4K0K - chains A and M of the 23 polymer chains in the assembly; structure by X-ray diffraction, 3.40 A resolution.

[Chain A]
Molecule: 16S ribosomal RNA
From: Thermus thermophilus
Sequence (1517 nucleotides; each row starts with the number of its first residue):
     6 UGGAGAGUUUGAUCCUGGCUCAGGGUGAACGCUGGCGGCGUGCCUAAGAC
    56 AUGCAAGUCGUGCGGGCCGCGGGAUUUUACUCCGUGGUCAGCGGCGGACG
   106 GGUGAGUAACGCGUGGGUGACCUACCCGGAAGAGGGGGACAACCCGGGGA
   156 AACUCGGGCUAAUCCCCCAUGUGGACCCGCCCCUUGGGGUGUGUCCAAAG
   206 GGCUUUGCCCGCUUCCGGAUGGGCCCGCGUCCCAUCAGCUAGUUGGUGGG
   256 GUAAUGGCCCACCAAGGCGACGACGGGUAGCCGGUCUGAGAGGAUGGCCG
   306 GCCACAGGGGCACUGAGACACGGGCCCCACUCCUACGGGAGGCAGCAGUU
   356 AGGAAUCUUCCGCAAUGGGCGCAAGCCUGACGGAGCGACGCCGCUUGGAG
   406 GAAGAAGCCCUUCGGGGUGUAAACUCCUGAACCCGGGACGAAACCCCCGA
   456 CGAGGGGACUGACGGUACCGGGGUAAUAGCGCCGGCCAACUCCGUGCCAG
   506 CAGCCGCGGUAAUACGGAGGGCGCGAGCGUUACCCGGAUUCACUGGGCGU
   556 AAAGGGCGUGUAGGCGGCCUGGGGCGUCCCAUGUGAAAGACCACGGCUCA
   606 ACCGUGGGGGAGCGUGGGAUACGCUCAGGCUAGACGGUGGGAGAGGGUGG
   656 UGGAAUUCCCGGAGUAGCGGUGAAAUGCGCAGAUACCGGGAGGAACGCCG
   706 AUGGCGAAGGCAGCCACCUGGUCCACCCGUGACGCUGAGGCGCGAAAGCG
   756 UGGGGAGCAAACCGGAUUAGAUACCCGGGUAGUCCACGCCCUAAACGAUG
   806 CGCGCUAGGUCUCUGGGUCUCCUGGGGGCCGAAGCUAACGCGUUAAGCGC
   856 GCCGCCUGGGGAGUACGGCCGCAAGGCUGAAACUCAAAGGAAUUGACGGG
   906 GGCCCGCACAAGCGGUGGAGCAUGUGGUUUAAUUCGAAGCAACGCGAAGA
   956 ACCUUACCAGGCCUUGACAUGCUAGGGAACCCGGGUGAAAGCCUGGGGUG
  1006 CCCCGCGAGGGGAGCCCUAGCACAGGUGCUGCAUGGCCGUCGUCAGCUCG
  1056 UGCCGUGAGGUGUUGGGUUAAGUCCCGCAACGAGCGCAACCCCCGCCGUU
  1106 AGUUGCCAGCGGUUCGGCCGGGCACUCUAACGGGACUGCCCGCGAAAGCG
  1156 GGAGGAAGGAGGGGACGACGUCUGGUCAGCAUGGCCCUUACGGCCUGGGC
  1206 GACACACGUGCUACAAUGCCCACUACAAAGCGAUGCCACCCGGCAACGGG
  1256 GAGCUAAUCGCAAAAAGGUGGGCCCAGUUCGGAUUGGGGUCUGCAACCCG
  1306 ACCCCAUGAAGCCGGAAUCGCUAGUAAUCGCGGAUCAGCCAUGCCGCGGU
  1356 GAAUACGUUCCCGGGCCUUGUACACACCGCCCGUCACGCCAUGGGAGCGG
  1406 GCUCUACCCGAAGUCGCCGGGAGCCUACGGGCAGGCGCCGAGGGUAGGGC
  1456 CCGUGACUGGGGCGAAGUCGUAACAAGGUAGCUGUACCGGAAGGUGCGGC
  1506 UGGAUCACCUCCUUUCU
Not modelled in the structure: 1512-1517
Differences from the reference sequence: conflict A79 (G131378 in 55771382)

[Chain M]
Molecule: 30S ribosomal protein S13
From: Thermus thermophilus
Reference sequence: P80377 (RS13_THET8); numbering as in UniProt (aligned over 2-122)
Amino-acid sequence (121 residues; each row starts with the number of its first residue):
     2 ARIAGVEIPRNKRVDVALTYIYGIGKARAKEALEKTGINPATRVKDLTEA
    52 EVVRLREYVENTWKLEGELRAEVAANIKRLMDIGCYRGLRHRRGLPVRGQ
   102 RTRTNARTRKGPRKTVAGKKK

[Chain A / chain M interface]
Contacting residue pairs (89):
  A924(A) - Arg114(M)  salt bridge to the phosphate
  G925(A) - Arg108(M)  phosphate contact
  G925(A) - Thr109(M)  hydrogen bond to the phosphate
  C926(A) - Asn106(M)  base contact
  C926(A) - Ala107(M)  hydrogen bond to the phosphate
  C926(A) - Arg108(M)  hydrogen bond to the phosphate
  C926(A) - Thr109(M)  hydrogen bond to the phosphate
  A927(A) - Gln101(M)  phosphate contact
  A927(A) - Arg102(M)  phosphate contact
  A927(A) - Asn106(M)  hydrogen bond to the base
  U928(A) - Arg102(M)  salt bridge to the phosphate
  U928(A) - Thr105(M)  hydrogen bond to the base
  G929(A) - Arg102(M)  salt bridge to the phosphate
  G929(A) - Thr105(M)  base contact
  U930(A) - Arg104(M)  hydrogen bond to the base
  U930(A) - Thr105(M)  base contact
  G931(A) - Arg104(M)  hydrogen bond to the base
  G932(A) - Arg104(M)  hydrogen bond to the base
  G932(A) - Lys120(M)  phosphate contact
  A1207(A) - Arg102(M)  phosphate contact
  A1207(A) - Thr103(M)  hydrogen bond to the phosphate
  A1207(A) - Arg104(M)  phosphate contact
  C1208(A) - Arg91(M)  salt bridge to the phosphate
  C1208(A) - Leu96(M)  phosphate contact
  C1208(A) - Thr103(M)  hydrogen bond to the sugar
  C1208(A) - Arg104(M)  base contact
  C1208(A) - Lys111(M)  hydrogen bond to the sugar
  A1209(A) - Leu96(M)  phosphate contact
  A1209(A) - Lys111(M)  salt bridge to the phosphate
  A1209(A) - Lys115(M)  hydrogen bond to the sugar
  A1209(A) - Val117(M)  base contact
  C1210(A) - Arg104(M)  hydrogen bond to the base
  C1210(A) - Arg108(M)  salt bridge to the phosphate
  C1210(A) - Lys111(M)  salt bridge to the phosphate
  C1210(A) - Arg114(M)  phosphate contact
  C1210(A) - Lys115(M)  hydrogen bond to the phosphate
  C1210(A) - Thr116(M)  hydrogen bond to the phosphate
  C1210(A) - Val117(M)  sugar contact
  A1211(A) - Arg104(M)  base contact
  A1211(A) - Thr105(M)  base contact
  A1211(A) - Arg114(M)  salt bridge to the phosphate
  A1211(A) - Thr116(M)  hydrogen bond to the phosphate
  C1212(A) - Thr105(M)  base contact
  G1277(A) - Arg14(M)  hydrogen bond to the phosphate
  C1278(A) - Arg14(M)  salt bridge to the phosphate
  C1278(A) - Arg44(M)  salt bridge to the phosphate
  C1279(A) - Arg44(M)  salt bridge to the phosphate
  U1284(A) - Lys13(M)  salt bridge to the phosphate
  U1284(A) - Arg14(M)  hydrogen bond to the base
  U1284(A) - Val17(M)  base contact
  U1284(A) - Tyr21(M)  hydrogen bond to the phosphate
  A1288(A) - Thr109(M)  hydrogen bond to the sugar
  U1289(A) - Thr109(M)  sugar contact
  U1289(A) - Arg110(M)  phosphate contact
  U1290(A) - His92(M)  hydrogen bond to the phosphate
  U1290(A) - Pro97(M)  phosphate contact
  U1290(A) - Val98(M)  hydrogen bond to the phosphate
  U1290(A) - Arg99(M)  hydrogen bond to the base
  U1290(A) - Gln101(M)  phosphate contact
  U1290(A) - Arg110(M)  phosphate contact
  G1291(A) - Val74(M)  sugar contact
  G1291(A) - Asn77(M)  hydrogen bond to the sugar
  G1291(A) - Ile78(M)  sugar contact
  G1291(A) - Arg88(M)  salt bridge to the phosphate
  G1291(A) - His92(M)  salt bridge to the phosphate
  G1291(A) - Arg99(M)  salt bridge to the phosphate
  G1292(A) - Asn77(M)  phosphate contact
  G1292(A) - Arg80(M)  salt bridge to the phosphate
  G1292(A) - Arg88(M)  salt bridge to the phosphate
  C1302(A) - Tyr87(M)  sugar contact
  C1303(A) - Tyr87(M)  sugar contact
  C1304(A) - Gly100(M)  sugar contact
  G1305(A) - Arg99(M)  phosphate contact
  G1305(A) - Gly100(M)  phosphate contact
  C1310(A) - Ala28(M)  phosphate contact
  C1310(A) - Arg29(M)  sugar contact
  A1311(A) - Gly24(M)  hydrogen bond to the phosphate
  A1311(A) - Ile25(M)  phosphate contact
  A1311(A) - Gly26(M)  hydrogen bond to the phosphate
  A1311(A) - Lys27(M)  phosphate contact
  A1311(A) - Ala28(M)  hydrogen bond to the phosphate
  A1311(A) - Arg29(M)  hydrogen bond to the phosphate
  A1311(A) - Leu70(M)  sugar contact
  U1312(A) - Ile22(M)  phosphate contact
  U1312(A) - Tyr23(M)  phosphate contact
  U1312(A) - Gly24(M)  hydrogen bond to the phosphate
  U1312(A) - Ile25(M)  hydrogen bond to the phosphate
  U1312(A) - Gly26(M)  phosphate contact
  G1313(A) - Tyr23(M)  phosphate contact
Other interface residues (no listed pair), chain A (34 interface residues in all): U1283, A1314
Other interface residues (no listed pair), chain M (45 interface residues in all): Thr20, Leu81

[Overview]
Chain A and chain M form an interface of 34 and 45 residues respectively, with 31 hydrogen bonds and 17 salt
bridges. Among the polar pairs are A927(A)-Asn106(M), U928(A)-Thr105(M) and U930(A)-Arg104(M).
Here chain A is 16S ribosomal RNA and chain M is 30S ribosomal protein S13, both from Thermus thermophilus.
Entry 4K0K (Crystal structure of the Thermus thermophilus 30S ribosomal subunit complexed with a serine-ASL
and mRNA containing ...) was determined by X-ray diffraction (same publication as 4JV5 and 4JYA).
